4MJI - chains A and C of the 5 polymer chains in the assembly; structure by X-ray diffraction, 2.99 A resolution.

== Chain A ==
Molecule: HLA class I histocompatibility antigen, B-51 alpha chain
From: Homo sapiens
UniProt: P18464 (1B51_HUMAN); residues 1-276 here correspond to UniProt positions 25-300 (UniProt number = residue number + 24)
Chain sequence (276 residues; numbered 1 to 276; the number before each row is that of its first residue):
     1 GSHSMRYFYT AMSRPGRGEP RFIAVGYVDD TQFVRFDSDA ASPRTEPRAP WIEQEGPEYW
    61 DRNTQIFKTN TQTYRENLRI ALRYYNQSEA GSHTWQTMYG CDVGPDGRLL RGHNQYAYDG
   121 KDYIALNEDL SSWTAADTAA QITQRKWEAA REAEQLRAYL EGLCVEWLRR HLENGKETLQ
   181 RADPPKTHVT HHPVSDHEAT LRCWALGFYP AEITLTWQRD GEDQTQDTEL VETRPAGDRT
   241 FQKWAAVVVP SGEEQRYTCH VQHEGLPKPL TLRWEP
Disulfides: Cys101-Cys164, Cys203-Cys259

== Chain C ==
Molecule: HIV Reverse Transcriptase peptide Marker
UniProt: R4WL38 (R4WL38_9HIV1); residues 1-8 here correspond to UniProt positions 227-234 (UniProt number = residue number + 226)
Chain sequence (8 residues; each row starts with the number of its first residue):
     1 TAFTIPSI

== How chain A and chain C interact ==
Pairs across the interface (40; chain A residue first):
  Tyr7(A) - Ala2(C)  hydrophobic
  Tyr9(A) - Ala2(C)
  Tyr9(A) - Phe3(C)  hydrogen bond (side chain-backbone)
  Tyr59(A) - Thr1(C)
  Asn63(A) - Thr1(C)
  Asn63(A) - Ala2(C)  hydrogen bond (side chain-backbone)
  Ile66(A) - Ala2(C)
  Ile66(A) - Phe3(C)
  Ile66(A) - Thr4(C)
  Phe67(A) - Ala2(C)  hydrophobic
  Thr69(A) - Thr4(C)
  Asn70(A) - Phe3(C)  hydrogen bond (side chain-backbone)
  Asn70(A) - Thr4(C)
  Asn70(A) - Ile5(C)  hydrogen bond (side chain-backbone)
  Thr73(A) - Ile5(C)
  Thr73(A) - Pro6(C)
  Thr73(A) - Ser7(C)
  Tyr74(A) - Ile5(C)
  Asn77(A) - Ile5(C)
  Asn77(A) - Pro6(C)
  Asn77(A) - Ser7(C)
  Asn77(A) - Ile8(C)
  Ile80(A) - Ile8(C)
  Tyr84(A) - Ile8(C)
  Tyr99(A) - Ala2(C)
  Tyr99(A) - Phe3(C)  hydrogen bond (side chain-backbone)
  Tyr116(A) - Ile5(C)
  Tyr116(A) - Pro6(C)
  Thr143(A) - Ile8(C)
  Lys146(A) - Ile8(C)
  Trp147(A) - Pro6(C)  hydrophobic
  Trp147(A) - Ser7(C)  hydrogen bond (side chain-backbone)
  Trp147(A) - Ile8(C)
  Glu152(A) - Pro6(C)
  Leu156(A) - Phe3(C)  hydrophobic
  Tyr159(A) - Thr1(C)  hydrogen bond (side chain-backbone)
  Tyr159(A) - Ala2(C)
  Tyr159(A) - Phe3(C)  hydrogen bond (side chain-backbone)
  Leu163(A) - Thr1(C)
  Trp167(A) - Thr1(C)
Other interface residues (no listed pair), chain A (25 interface residues in all): Trp95, Gln155

== In short ==
25 residues of chain A and 8 residues of chain C are in contact; the contacts include 8 hydrogen bonds. Polar
contacts include Tyr9(A)-Phe3(C), Asn63(A)-Ala2(C) and Asn70(A)-Phe3(C).
Chain A is HLA class I histocompatibility antigen, B-51 alpha chain (Homo sapiens) and chain C is HIV Reverse
Transcriptase peptide Marker; the structure, T cell response to a HIV reverse transcriptase epitope presented
by the protective allele HLA-B*51:01, was determined by X-ray diffraction.
